PDB entry 2V4E | X-ray diffraction, 2.40 A resolution | chains B and D of the 4 polymer chains in the assembly

Chain B:
Name: Red fluorescent protein DRFP583
Organism: Discosoma sp
Sequence (218 residues; each row starts with the number of its first residue; note: 2 numbers in that range are skipped by the numbering (no residue carries them; nothing is unmodelled there)):
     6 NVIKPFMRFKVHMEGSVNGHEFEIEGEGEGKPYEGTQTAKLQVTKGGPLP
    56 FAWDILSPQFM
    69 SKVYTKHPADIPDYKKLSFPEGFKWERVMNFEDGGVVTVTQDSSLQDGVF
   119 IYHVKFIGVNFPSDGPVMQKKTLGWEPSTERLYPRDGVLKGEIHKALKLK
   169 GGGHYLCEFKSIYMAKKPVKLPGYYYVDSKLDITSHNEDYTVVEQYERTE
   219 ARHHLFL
Modified / non-standard residues: Met66 ({(4Z)-4-(4-hydroxybenzylidene)-2-[3-(methylthio)propanimidoyl]-5-oxo-4,5-dihydro-1H-imidazol-1-yl}acetic acid; NRQ)
Covalent attachments: covalent link Met66-Ser69

Chain D:
Name: Red fluorescent protein DRFP583
Organism: Discosoma sp
Sequence (218 residues; row label = number of the first residue in the row; note: 2 numbers in that range are skipped by the numbering (no residue carries them; nothing is unmodelled there)):
     6 NVIKPFMRFKVHMEGSVNGHEFEIEGEGEGKPYEGTQTAKLQVTKGGPLP
    56 FAWDILSPQFM
    69 SKVYTKHPADIPDYKKLSFPEGFKWERVMNFEDGGVVTVTQDSSLQDGTF
   119 IYHVKFIGVNFPSDGPVMQKKTLGWEPSTERLYPRDGVLKGEIHKALKLK
   169 GGGHYLCEFKSIYMAKKPVKLPGYYYVDSKLDITSHNEDYTVVEQYERTE
   219 ARHHLFL
Modified / non-standard residues: Met66 ({(4Z)-4-(4-hydroxybenzylidene)-2-[3-(methylthio)propanimidoyl]-5-oxo-4,5-dihydro-1H-imidazol-1-yl}acetic acid; NRQ)
Covalent attachments: covalent link Met66-Ser69

Chain B / chain D interface:
Residue-residue contacts (39; chain B residue first):
  Ser21(B) - Thr108(D)
  Asn23(B) - Glu94(D)
  Gly24(B) - Lys92(D)  hydrogen bond (backbone-side chain)
  Gly24(B) - Glu94(D)  hydrogen bond (backbone-side chain)
  Glu26(B) - Lys123(D)  salt bridge
  Lys92(B) - Gly24(D)
  Glu94(B) - Asn23(D)
  Glu94(B) - Gly24(D)  hydrogen bond (side chain-backbone)
  Glu94(B) - Val127(D)
  Val96(B) - Val104(D)  hydrophobic
  Val96(B) - Val127(D)  hydrophobic
  Val104(B) - Val96(D)  hydrophobic
  Val104(B) - Thr106(D)
  Thr106(B) - Thr106(D)  hydrogen bond
  Thr106(B) - Ile125(D)  hydrogen bond (side chain-backbone)
  Thr106(B) - Val127(D)
  Val107(B) - Val127(D)
  Thr108(B) - Ser21(D)
  Lys123(B) - Glu26(D)  salt bridge
  Lys123(B) - Ile125(D)
  Ile125(B) - Thr106(D)  hydrogen bond (backbone-side chain)
  Ile125(B) - Thr108(D)
  Ile125(B) - Lys123(D)
  Ile125(B) - Phe124(D)
  Ile125(B) - Ile125(D)  hydrophobic
  Gly126(B) - Glu94(D)
  Val127(B) - Glu94(D)
  Val127(B) - Arg95(D)
  Val127(B) - Val96(D)  hydrophobic
  Val127(B) - Thr106(D)
  Val127(B) - Val107(D)
  Asn128(B) - Lys158(D)  hydrogen bond
  Asn128(B) - Ile180(D)
  Pro130(B) - Asp154(D)
  Ser131(B) - Asp154(D)  hydrogen bond
  Asp154(B) - Pro130(D)
  Asp154(B) - Ser131(D)  hydrogen bond
  Lys158(B) - Asn128(D)  hydrogen bond
  Ile180(B) - Asn128(D)
Also at the interface, not in a pair above, chain B (26 interface residues in all): Arg95, Val105, Phe124, Phe129, Asp132
Also at the interface, not in a pair above, chain D (26 interface residues in all): Val105, Gly126, Phe129, Asp132

In short:
The chain B/chain D interface involves 26 residues from each chain, with 10 hydrogen bonds and 2 salt bridges.
Among the polar pairs are Glu26(B)-Lys123(D), Lys123(B)-Glu26(D) and Gly24(B)-Lys92(D).
Here chain B is Red fluorescent protein DRFP583 and chain D is Red fluorescent protein DRFP583, both from
Discosoma sp. Entry 2V4E (A non-cytotoxic DsRed variant for whole-cell labeling) was determined by X-ray
diffraction.
